Entry 3Q3X (X-ray diffraction, 1.90 A resolution); this record covers chain A.

[Chain A]
Molecule: HEVB EV93 3C protease
From: Human enterovirus B
Notes: EC 3.4.22.28; engineered mutation(s): M139V
Reference sequence: Q5DSM6 (Q5DSM6_9ENTO); residues 1-183 here correspond to UniProt positions 1556-1738 (UniProt number = residue number + 1555)
Chain sequence (191 residues; each row starts with the number of its first residue; numbers below 1 keep their minus sign (Met-1 is residue -1)):
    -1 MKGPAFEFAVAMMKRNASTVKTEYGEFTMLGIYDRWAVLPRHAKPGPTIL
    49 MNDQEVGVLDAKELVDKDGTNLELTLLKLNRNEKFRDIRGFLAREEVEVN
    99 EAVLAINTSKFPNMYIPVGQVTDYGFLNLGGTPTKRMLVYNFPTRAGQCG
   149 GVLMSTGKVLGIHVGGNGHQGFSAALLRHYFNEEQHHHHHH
Not modelled in the structure: 182-189
Sequence notes: expression tag (-1 to 0, 184-189)
Modified residues: Cys147 (cysteinesulfonic acid; OCS)
What the authors report for this chain:
  - catalytic residues: His40, Glu71, Gly145, Gln146, Cys147
  - mutagenesis - C147A: abolished catalytic activity
  - post-translational modification sites: Cys147
  - conformationally variable residues (side-chain flip): His40

[Overview]
From the paper: catalytic residues His40, Glu71 and Gly145 among others; C147A abolishes catalytic activity.
Chain A is HEVB EV93 3C protease (Human enterovirus B); the structure, Crystal structure of the main protease
(3C) from human enterovirus B EV93, was determined by X-ray diffraction (same publication as 3Q3Y and 3RUO).
